Entry 7X4Y (X-ray diffraction, 1.90 A resolution); this record covers chains D and E of the 6 polymer chains in the assembly.

[Chain D (and E)]
Name: Glutamate decarboxylase
From: Bacteroides thetaiotaomicron VPI-5482
Notes: EC 4.1.1.15; chain E of this document is another copy of the same molecule, construct and numbering; everything in this record applies to it too
UniProtKB: Q8A4M9 (Q8A4M9_BACTN); numbering as in UniProt (aligned over 1-481)
Sequence (481 residues; each row starts with the number of its first residue):
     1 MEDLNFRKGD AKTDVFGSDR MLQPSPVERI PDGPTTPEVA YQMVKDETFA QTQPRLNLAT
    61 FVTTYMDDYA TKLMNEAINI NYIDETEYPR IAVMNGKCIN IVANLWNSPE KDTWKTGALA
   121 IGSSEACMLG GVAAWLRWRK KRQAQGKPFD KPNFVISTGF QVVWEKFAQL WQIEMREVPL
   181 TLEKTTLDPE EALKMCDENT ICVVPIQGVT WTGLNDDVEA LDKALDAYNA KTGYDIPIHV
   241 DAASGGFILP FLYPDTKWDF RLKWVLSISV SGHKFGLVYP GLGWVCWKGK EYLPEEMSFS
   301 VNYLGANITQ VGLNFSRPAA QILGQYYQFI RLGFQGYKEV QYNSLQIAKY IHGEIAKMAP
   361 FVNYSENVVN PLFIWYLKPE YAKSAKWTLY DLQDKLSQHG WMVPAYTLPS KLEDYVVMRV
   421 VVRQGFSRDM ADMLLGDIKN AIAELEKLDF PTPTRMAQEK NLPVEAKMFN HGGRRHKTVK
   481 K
Unresolved in the structure: 1, 460-481 (chain E: 460-481)
Covalent attachments: pyridoxal phosphate (PLP) linked to Lys274
Residues lining bound ligands:
  - gamma-amino-butanoic acid (ABU), molecule 1: Thr60, Phe61, Val62, Gln161, Thr210
  - gamma-amino-butanoic acid (ABU), molecule 2: Asn81, Ile83, Asp84, Phe315, Ser316
  - pyridoxal phosphate (PLP): Gly122, Ser123, Ser124, Gln161, Val163, Ile206, Gly208, Thr210, Asp241, Ala243, Ser244, Ser271, His273

[Chain D / chain E interface]
Contacting residue pairs (18; chain D residue first):
  Lys8(D) - Lys12(E)  hydrogen bond (backbone-side chain)
  Gly9(D) - Ala11(E)
  Gly9(D) - Lys12(E)
  Asp10(D) - Ala11(E)
  Ala11(D) - Ala11(E)
  Asp32(D) - Glu2(E)
  Gly33(D) - Met1(E)
  Pro34(D) - Asp3(E)
  Pro34(D) - Phe6(E)  hydrophobic
  Pro34(D) - Lys12(E)
  Thr35(D) - Lys12(E)
  Thr36(D) - Ala11(E)
  Thr36(D) - Lys12(E)
  Pro37(D) - Ala11(E)
  Arg90(D) - His399(E)
  Arg90(D) - Met433(E)
  Arg90(D) - Asp437(E)  salt bridge
  Leu304(D) - Asp437(E)
Also at the interface, not in a pair above, chain E (11 interface residues in all): Trp401, Asn440

[Summary]
12 residues of chain D and 11 residues of chain E are in contact, with 1 hydrogen bond and 1 salt bridge.
Among the polar pairs are Arg90(D)-Asp437(E) and Lys8(D)-Lys12(E). Ligands of chain D: gamma-amino-butanoic
acid. Covalently linked pyridoxal phosphate: at Lys274(D).
Both chains are Glutamate decarboxylase (Bacteroides thetaiotaomicron VPI-5482). Entry 7X4Y (Crystal structure
of Bacteroides thetaiotaomicron glutamate decarboxylase BTGAD-PLP-GABA complex) was determined by X-ray
diffraction (same publication as 7X4L, 7X51 and 7X52).
